Entry 3BPM (X-ray diffraction, 2.50 A resolution); this record covers chains A and D.

# Chain A
Name: Cysteine protease falcipain-3
Organism: Plasmodium falciparum
Notes: EC 3.4.22.-
UniProt: Q9NBA7 (Q9NBA7_PLAFA); residues 8-250 here correspond to UniProt positions 246-488 (UniProt number = residue number + 238)
Chain sequence (243 residues; numbered 8 to 250; the number before each row is that of its first residue):
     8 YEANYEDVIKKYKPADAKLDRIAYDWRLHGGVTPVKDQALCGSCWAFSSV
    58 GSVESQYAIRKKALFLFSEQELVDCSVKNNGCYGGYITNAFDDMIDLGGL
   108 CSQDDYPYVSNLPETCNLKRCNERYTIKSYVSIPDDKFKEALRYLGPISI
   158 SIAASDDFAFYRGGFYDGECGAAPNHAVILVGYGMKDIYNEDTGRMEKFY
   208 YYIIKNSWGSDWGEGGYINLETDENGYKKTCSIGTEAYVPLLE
Cystine bridges: C48-C89, C82-C123, C108-C128, C177-C238
Reported in the primary citation:
  - contacts within the chain: Y12-E147 (hydrogen bond), I94-E243 (water-mediated contact), T95-E243 (water-mediated contact), E243-Y245 (hydrogen bond)
  - binding site for sulfate ion: K20
  - binding site for Leupeptin (chain D): Q45, C51, Y90, G91, G92, Y93, I94, S158, N182, E243
  - specificity-determining residues: P181, E243 (proposed by the authors, not directly observed)
  - specificity-determining residues: Y93

# Chain D
Name: Leupeptin
Chain sequence (4 residues; each row starts with the number of its first residue):
     1 XLLR
Modified positions: ACE (acetyl group) at position 1; R4 (amino{[(4S)-4-amino-5,5-dihydroxypentyl]amino}methaniminium; AR7)

# Chain A / chain D interface
Pairs across the interface - 23 pairs, chain A then chain D:
  Q45(A) - R4(D)  hydrogen bond (side chain-backbone)
  G49(A) - R4(D)
  S50(A) - R4(D)
  C51(A) - L3(D)
  C51(A) - R4(D)  covalent bond
  W52(A) - L3(D)
  Y90(A) - L2(D)
  Y90(A) - R4(D)
  G91(A) - L2(D)
  G91(A) - L3(D)
  G91(A) - R4(D)
  G92(A) - L2(D)
  G92(A) - L3(D)  hydrogen bond (backbone-backbone)
  Y93(A) - ACE_1(D)
  Y93(A) - L2(D)
  I94(A) - L3(D)  hydrophobic
  S158(A) - L3(D)
  P181(A) - L3(D)
  N182(A) - L2(D)
  N182(A) - L3(D)
  N182(A) - R4(D)  hydrogen bond (backbone-backbone)
  H183(A) - L3(D)
  H183(A) - R4(D)
Interface residues without a listed pair, chain A (16 interface residues in all): N87, A184

# Overview
Chain A and chain D form an interface of 16 and 4 residues respectively; the contacts include 1 covalent bond
and 3 hydrogen bonds. Polar contacts include Q45(A)-R4(D), G92(A)-L3(D) and N182(A)-R4(D). The paper reports a
binding site for Leupeptin (chain D) at Q45(A), C51(A) and Y90(A) among others; a binding site for sulfate ion
at K20(A).
Chain A is Cysteine protease falcipain-3 (Plasmodium falciparum) and chain D is Leupeptin; the structure,
Crystal Structure of Falcipain-3 with Its inhibitor, Leupeptin, was determined by X-ray diffraction (same
publication as 3BPF).
